Entry 7UMT (electron microscopy, 3.40 A resolution); this record covers chains A and F of the 39 polymer chains in the assembly.

# Chain A (and F)
Protein: Intermediate capsid protein VP6
Notes: chain F of this document is another copy of the same molecule, construct and numbering; everything in this record applies to it too
UniProt: A0A223GHC7 (A0A223GHC7_9REOV); residue numbers follow UniProt; this construct covers 1-397
Sequence (397 residues; row label = number of the first residue in the row):
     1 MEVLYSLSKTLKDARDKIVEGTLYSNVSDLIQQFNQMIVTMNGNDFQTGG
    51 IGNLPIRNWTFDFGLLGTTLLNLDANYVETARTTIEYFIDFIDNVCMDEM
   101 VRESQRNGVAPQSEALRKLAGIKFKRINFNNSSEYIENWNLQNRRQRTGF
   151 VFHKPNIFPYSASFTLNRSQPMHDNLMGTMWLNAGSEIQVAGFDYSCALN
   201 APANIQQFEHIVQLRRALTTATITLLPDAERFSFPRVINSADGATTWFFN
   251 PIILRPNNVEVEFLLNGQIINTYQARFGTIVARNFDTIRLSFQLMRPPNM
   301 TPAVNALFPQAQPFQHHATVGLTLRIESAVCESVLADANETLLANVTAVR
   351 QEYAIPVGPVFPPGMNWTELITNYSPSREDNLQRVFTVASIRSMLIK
Construct notes: conflict Val281 (Ile in A0A223GHC7)

# How chain A and chain F interact
Pairs across the interface (20):
  Gln105(A) - Asn284(F)
  Arg106(A) - Arg147(F)
  Val109(A) - Arg145(F)
  Gln142(A) - Arg145(F)
  Asn143(A) - Arg145(F)
  Arg145(A) - Gln142(F)  hydrogen bond (side chain-backbone)
  Arg145(A) - Asn143(F)  hydrogen bond (side chain-backbone)
  Arg145(A) - Arg144(F)
  Arg145(A) - Arg145(F)
  Arg147(A) - Arg106(F)
  Asn266(A) - Ser375(F)
  Asn266(A) - Ser377(F)
  Gln268(A) - Gln105(F)  hydrogen bond
  Pro359(A) - Gln268(F)
  Asn373(A) - Asn266(F)
  Ser375(A) - Asn266(F)  hydrogen bond
  Arg378(A) - Asn266(F)
  Arg378(A) - Gln268(F)
  Asp380(A) - Arg145(F)  salt bridge
  Gln383(A) - Arg145(F)  hydrogen bond
Interface residues without a listed pair, chain A (19 interface residues in all): Asn107, Phe361, Pro362, Glu379
Interface residues without a listed pair, chain F (14 interface residues in all): Gln146, Leu265

# Overview
Chain A and chain F form an interface of 19 and 14 residues respectively, with 5 hydrogen bonds and 1 salt
bridge. Among the polar pairs are Asp380(A)-Arg145(F), Arg145(A)-Gln142(F) and Arg145(A)-Asn143(F).
Both chains are Intermediate capsid protein VP6. Entry 7UMT (Structure of the VP5*/VP8* assembly from the
human rotavirus strain CDC-9 - Reversed conformation) was determined by electron microscopy (same publication
as 7UMS).
